PDB entry 1FFK | X-ray diffraction, 2.40 A resolution | chains 0 and N of the 29 polymer chains in the assembly

# Chain 0
Molecule: 23S RRNA
Source organism: Haloarcula marismortui
Sequence (2922 nucleotides; row label = number of the first residue in the row):
     2 UUGGCUACUAUGCCAGCUGGUGGAUUGCUCGGCUCAGGCGCUGAUGAAGG
    52 ACGUGCCAAGCUGCGAUAAGCCAUGGGGAGCCGCACGGAGGCGAAGAACC
   102 AUGGAUUUCCGAAUGAGAAUCUCUCUAACAAUUGCUUCGCGCAAUGAGGA
   152 ACCCCGAGAACUGAAACAUCUCAGUAUCGGGAGGAACAGAAAACGCAAUG
   202 UGAUGUCGUUAGUAACCGCGAGUGAACGCGAUACAGCCCAAACCGAAGCC
   252 CUCACGGGCAAUGUGGUGUCAGGGCUACCUCUCAUCAGCCGACCGUCUCG
   302 ACGAAGUCUCUUGGAACAGAGCGUGAUACAGGGUGACAACCCCGUACUCG
   352 AGACCAGUACGACGUGCGGUAGUGCCAGAGUAGCGGGGGUUGGAUAUCCC
   402 UCGCGAAUAACGCAGGCAUCGACUGCGAAGGCUAAACACAACCUGAGACC
   452 GAUAGUGAACAAGUAGUGUGAACGAACGCUGCAAAGUACCCUCAGAAGGG
   502 AGGCGAAAUAGAGCAUGAAAUCAGUUGGCGAUCGAGCGACAGGGCAUACA
   552 AGGUCCCUCGACGAAUGACCGACGCGCGAGCGUCCAGUAAGACUCACGGG
   602 AAGCCGAUGUUCUGUCGUACGUUUUGAAAAACGAGCCAGGGAGUGUGUCU
   652 GCAUGGCAAGUCUAACCGGAGUAUCCGGGGAGGCACAGGGAAACCGACAU
   702 GGCCGCAGGGCUUUGCCCGAGGGCCGCCGUCUUCAAGGGCGGGGAGCCAU
   752 GUGGACACGACCCGAAUCCGGACGAUCUACGCAUGGACAAGAUGAAGCGU
   802 GCCGAAAGGCACGUGGAAGUCUGUUAGAGUUGGUGUCCUACAAUACCCUC
   852 UCGUGAUCUAUGUGUAGGGGUGAAAGGCCCAUCGAGUCCGGCAACAGCUG
   902 GUUCCAAUCGAAACAUGUCGAAGCAUGACCUCCGCCGAGGUAGUCUGUGA
   952 GGUAGAGCGACCGAUUGGUGUGUCCGCCUCCGAGAGGAGUCGGCACACCU
  1002 GUCAAACUCCAAACUUACAGACGCCGUUUGACGCGGGGAUUCCGGUGCGC
  1052 GGGGUAAGCCUGUGUACCAGGAGGGGAACAACCCAGAGAUAGGUUAAGGU
  1102 CCCCAAGUGUGGAUUAAGUGUAAUCCUCUGAAGGUGGUCUCGAGCCCUAG
  1152 ACAGCCGGGAGGUGAGCUUAGAAGCAGCUACCCUCUAAGAAAAGCGUAAC
  1202 AGCUUACCGGCCGAGGUUUGAGGCGCCCAAAAUGAUCGGGACUCAAAUCC
  1252 ACCACCGAGACCUGUCCGUACCACUCAUACUGGUAAUCGAGUAGAUUGGC
  1302 GCUCUAAUUGGAUGGAAGUAGGGGUGAAAACUCCUAUGGACCGAUUAGUG
  1352 ACGAAAAUCCUGGCCAUAGUAGCAGCGAUAGUCGGGUGAGAACCCCGACG
  1402 GCCUAAUGGAUAAGGGUUCCUCAGCACUGCUGAUCAGCUGAGGGUUAGCC
  1452 GGUCCUAAGUCAUACCGCAACUCGACUAUGACGAAAUGGGAAACGGGUUA
  1502 AUAUUCCCGUGCCACUAUGCAGUGAAAGUUGACGCCCUGGGGUCGAUCAC
  1552 GCUGGGCAUUCGCCCAGUCGAACCGUCCAACUCCGUGGAAGCCGUAAUGG
  1602 CAGGAAGCGGACGAACGGCGGCAUAGGGAAACGUGAUUCAACCUGGGGCC
  1652 CAUGAAAAGACGAGCAUAGUGUCCGUACCGAGAACCGACACAGGUGUCCA
  1702 UGGCGGCGAAAGCCAAGGCCUGUCGGGAGCAACCAACGUUAGGGAAUUCG
  1752 GCAAGUUAGUCCCGUACCUUCGGAAGAAGGGAUGCCUGCUCCGGAACGGA
  1802 GCAGGUCGCAGUGACUCGGAAGCUCGGACUGUCUAGUAACAACAUAGGUG
  1852 ACCGCAAAUCCGCAAGGACUCGUACGGUCACUGAAUCCUGCCCAGUGCAG
  1902 GUAUCUGAACACCUCGUACAAGAGGACGAAGGACCUGUCAACGGCGGGGG
  1952 UAACUAUGACCCUCUUAAGGUAGCGUAGUACCUUGCCGCAUCAGUAGCGG
  2002 CUUGCAUGAAUGGAUUAACCAGAGCUUCACUGUCCCAACGUUGGGCCCGG
  2052 UGAACUGUACAUUCCAGUGCGGAGUCUGGAGACACCCAGGGGGAAGCGAA
  2102 GACCCUAUGGAGCUUUACUGCAGGCUGUCGCUGAGACGUGGUCGCCGAUG
  2152 UGCAGCAUAGGUAGGAGACACUACACAGGUACCCGCGCUAGCGGGCCACC
  2202 GAGUCAACAGUGAAAUACUACCCGUCGGUGACUGCGACUCUCACUCCGGG
  2252 AGGAGGACACCGAUAGCCGGGCAGUUUGACUGGGGCGGUACGCGCUCGAA
  2302 AAGAUAUCGAGCGCGCCCUAUGGCUAUCUCAGCCGGGACAGAGACCCGGC
  2352 GAAGAGUGCAAGAGCAAAAGAUAGCUUGACAGUGUUCUUCCCAACGAGGA
  2402 ACGCUGACGCGAAAGCGUGGUCUAGCGAACCAAUUAGCCUGCUUGAUGCG
  2452 GGCAAUUGAUGACAGAAAAGCUACCCUAGGGAUAACAGAGUCGUCACUCG
  2502 CAAGAGCACAUAUCGACCGAGUGGCUUGCUACCUCGAUGUCGGUUCCCUC
  2552 CAUCCUGCCCGUGCAGAAGCGGGCAAGGGUGAGGUUGUUCGCCUAUUAAA
  2602 GGAGGUCGUGAGCUGGGUUUAGACCGUCGUGAGACAGGUCGGCUGCUAUC
  2652 UACUGGGUGUGUAAUGGUGUCUGACAAGAACGACCGUAUAGUACGAGAGG
  2702 AACUACGGUUGGUGGCCACUGGUGUACCGGUUGUUCGAGAGAGCACGUGC
  2752 CGGGUAGCCACGCCACACGGGGUAAGAGCUGAACGCAUCUAAGCUCGAAA
  2802 CCCACUUGGAAAAGAGACACCGCCGAGGUCCCGCGUACAAGACGCGGUCG
  2852 AUAGACUCGGGGUGUGCGCGUCGAGGUAACGAGACGUUAAGCCCACGAGC
  2902 ACUAACAGACCAAAGCCAUCAU
Not modelled in the structure: 2-9, 126-128, 715, 971-998, 1161-1206, 1560, 1952-1963, 2137-2236, 2339-2343, 2664-2666, 2915-2923
Construct notes: conflict C560 (U3155 in 3377779)
Metal / ion sites: Mg2+ site 1: G627, A2483, C2534; K+: G2102, G2482, C2536; Mg2+ site 2: A2483, C2533, C2534

# Chain N
Name: Ribosomal protein L21E
Source organism: Haloarcula marismortui
UniProtKB: P12734 (RL21_HALMA); numbering as in UniProt (aligned over 1-95)
Sequence (95 residues; each row starts with the number of its first residue):
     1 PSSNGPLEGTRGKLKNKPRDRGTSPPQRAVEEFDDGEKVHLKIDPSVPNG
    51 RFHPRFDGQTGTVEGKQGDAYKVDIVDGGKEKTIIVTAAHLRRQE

# How chain 0 and chain N interact
Contacting residue pairs (35):
  U949(0) - Gln94(N)  sugar contact
  U949(0) - Glu95(N)  sugar contact
  G950(0) - Gly58(N)  base contact
  A951(0) - Gly58(N)  sugar contact
  G953(0) - Gly12(N)  phosphate contact
  A1018(0) - Gln59(N)  sugar contact
  A1018(0) - Thr60(N)  sugar contact
  G2295(0) - Asn4(N)  phosphate contact
  G2295(0) - Gly5(N)  phosphate contact
  C2296(0) - Ser3(N)  phosphate contact
  C2296(0) - Gly5(N)  phosphate contact
  C2296(0) - Leu7(N)  phosphate contact
  U2297(0) - Glu8(N)  phosphate contact
  U2297(0) - Gly9(N)  phosphate contact
  G2299(0) - Pro1(N)  base contact
  A2300(0) - Pro1(N)  base contact
  G2363(0) - Arg11(N)  sugar contact
  A2364(0) - Lys15(N)  phosphate contact
  G2365(0) - Lys15(N)  phosphate contact
  G2365(0) - Asn16(N)  phosphate contact
  G2365(0) - Ser46(N)  phosphate contact
  C2366(0) - Gly22(N)  phosphate contact
  C2366(0) - Ser46(N)  phosphate contact
  A2367(0) - Gly22(N)  phosphate contact
  A2367(0) - Thr23(N)  phosphate contact
  C2388(0) - Lys82(N)  phosphate contact
  C2393(0) - Gly78(N)  sugar contact
  C2393(0) - Gly79(N)  phosphate contact
  A2394(0) - Gly79(N)  phosphate contact
  A2394(0) - Lys80(N)  phosphate contact
  C2403(0) - Asn49(N)  phosphate contact
  C2403(0) - Gly50(N)  phosphate contact
  G2404(0) - Gly68(N)  phosphate contact
  G2404(0) - Asp69(N)  phosphate contact
  U2424(0) - Gly5(N)  sugar contact
Also at the interface, not in a pair above, chain 0 (26 interface residues in all): C1019, C2298, A2307, U2387, A2402
Also at the interface, not in a pair above, chain N (32 interface residues in all): Ser2, Lys13, Arg21, Gln67, Thr83

# In short
26 residues of chain 0 face 32 of chain N across their interface. G627(0), A2483(0) and C2534(0) coordinate
Mg2+ site 1. The K+ site is built by G2102(0), G2482(0) and C2536(0).
Here chain 0 is 23S RRNA and chain N is Ribosomal protein L21E, both from Haloarcula marismortui. Entry 1FFK
(Crystal structure of the large ribosomal subunit from haloarcula marismortui at 2.4 angstrom resolution) was
determined by X-ray diffraction.
